PDB entry 3J8V | electron microscopy, 13.90 A resolution (very low resolution: no residue pairs are listed; an interface is given only as per-side residue counts) | chains E and H of the 13 polymer chains in the assembly

# Chain E
Molecule: L1
From: Human papillomavirus type 16
Reference sequence: Q4VRM0 (Q4VRM0_HPV16); residues 21-474 here correspond to UniProt positions 47-500 (UniProt number = residue number + 26)
Chain sequence (455 residues; row label = number of the first residue in the row):
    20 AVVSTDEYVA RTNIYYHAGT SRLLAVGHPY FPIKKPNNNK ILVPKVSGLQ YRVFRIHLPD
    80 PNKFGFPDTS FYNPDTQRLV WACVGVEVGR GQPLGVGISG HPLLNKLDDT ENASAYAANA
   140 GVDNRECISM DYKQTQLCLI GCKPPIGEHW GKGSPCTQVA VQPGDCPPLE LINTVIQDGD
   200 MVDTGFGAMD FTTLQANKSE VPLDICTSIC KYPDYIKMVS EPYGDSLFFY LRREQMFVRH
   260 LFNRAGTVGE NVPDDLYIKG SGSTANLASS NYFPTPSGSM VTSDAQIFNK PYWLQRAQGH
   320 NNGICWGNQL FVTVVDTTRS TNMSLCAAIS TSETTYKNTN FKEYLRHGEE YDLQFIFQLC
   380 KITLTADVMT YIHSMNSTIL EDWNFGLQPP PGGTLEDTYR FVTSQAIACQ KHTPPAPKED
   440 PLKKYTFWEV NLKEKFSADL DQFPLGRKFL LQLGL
Disordered / not traced: 404-437
Differences from the reference sequence: expression tag (20); conflict Gln177 (Asn203 in Q4VRM0), Gln181 (Asn207 in Q4VRM0), Leu472 (Ala498 in Q4VRM0)

# Chain H
Molecule: H16.14J heavy chain
From: Mus musculus
Notes: fragment: variable domain Fab
Chain sequence (119 residues; row label = number of the first residue in the row; a row labelled like 82A-82C holds insertion residues (82A, then the next letters in order)):
     3 QLQQSGAELV RPGSSVKISC KASGYAFSSY WMNWVKQRPG QGLEWIGQIY
   52A P
    53 GDGATNYNGK FKGKATLTAD KSSSTAFMQI
82A-82C SSL
    83 TSEDSAVYFC ARPYRYDG
100A-100E GVYAM
   101 DYWGQGTSVT VS
Disulfide bonds: Cys22-Cys92

# Chain E / chain H interface
At this resolution (14 A) residue pairs are not listed: 8 residues of chain E and 7 of chain H lie at the interface.

# In short
8 residues of chain E face 7 of chain H across their interface.
Here chain E is L1 (Human papillomavirus type 16) and chain H is H16.14J heavy chain (Mus musculus). Entry
3J8V (Cryo-EM reconstruction of quasi-HPV16 complex with H16.14J Fab) was determined by electron microscopy,
deposited together with 3J8W.
